Entry 1K9I (X-ray diffraction, 2.50 A resolution); this record covers chains E and J of the 10 polymer chains in the assembly.

== Chain E (and J) ==
Name: mDC-SIGN1B type I isoform
Organism: Homo sapiens
Notes: fragment: Carbohydrate recognition domain; chain J of this document is another copy of the same molecule, construct and numbering; everything in this record applies to it too
Chain sequence (156 residues; each row starts with the number of its first residue):
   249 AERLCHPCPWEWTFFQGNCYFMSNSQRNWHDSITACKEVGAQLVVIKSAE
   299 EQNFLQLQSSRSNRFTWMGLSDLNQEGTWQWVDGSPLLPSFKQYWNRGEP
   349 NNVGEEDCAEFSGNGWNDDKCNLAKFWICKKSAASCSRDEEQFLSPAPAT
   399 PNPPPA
Not modelled in the structure: 249-254, 383-404
Disulfide bonds: Cys256-Cys267, Cys284-Cys377, Cys356-Cys369
Bound ions: Ca2+ site 1: Asp320, Glu324, Asn350, Glu354, Asp355; Ca2+ site 2: Glu324, Glu353, Asp355; Ca2+ site 3: Glu347, Asn349, Glu354, Asn365, Asp366 (together with alpha-D-mannopyranose)

== Interface between chain E and chain J ==
Residue-residue contacts - 29 pairs, chain E then chain J:
  Trp258(E) - Trp260(J)  hydrophobic
  Trp258(E) - Phe269(J)  hydrophobic
  Trp258(E) - Ala283(J)  hydrogen bond (side chain-backbone)
  Trp258(E) - Glu286(J)
  Trp258(E) - Val287(J)  hydrophobic
  Glu259(E) - Phe269(J)
  Glu259(E) - Asn272(J)
  Glu259(E) - Ser273(J)  hydrogen bond
  Glu259(E) - Arg275(J)  salt bridge
  Glu259(E) - Trp375(J)
  Trp260(E) - Trp258(J)  hydrophobic
  Phe269(E) - Trp258(J)  hydrophobic
  Phe269(E) - Glu259(J)
  Met270(E) - Asn272(J)  hydrogen bond (backbone-side chain)
  Ser271(E) - Glu259(J)
  Ser271(E) - Asn272(J)
  Asn272(E) - Glu259(J)
  Asn272(E) - Met270(J)
  Asn272(E) - Ser271(J)
  Asn272(E) - Asn272(J)  hydrogen bond
  Asn272(E) - Arg312(J)
  Ser273(E) - Glu259(J)  hydrogen bond
  Arg275(E) - Glu259(J)  salt bridge
  Ala283(E) - Trp258(J)  hydrogen bond (backbone-side chain)
  Val287(E) - Trp258(J)  hydrophobic
  Arg312(E) - Asn272(J)
  Arg312(E) - Ser310(J)
  Arg312(E) - Arg312(J)
  Trp375(E) - Glu259(J)
Other interface residues (no listed pair), chain E (17 interface residues in all): Gln274, Glu286, Ser310, Cys377
Other interface residues (no listed pair), chain J (17 interface residues in all): Arg309, Cys377

== In short ==
The chain E/chain J interface involves 17 residues from each chain; the contacts include 6 hydrogen bonds and
2 salt bridges. Among the polar pairs are Glu259(E)-Arg275(J), Trp258(E)-Ala283(J) and Glu259(E)-Ser273(J).
Asp320(E), Glu324(E), Asn350(E), Glu354(E) and Asp355(E) form the Ca2+ site 1.
Both chains are mDC-SIGN1B type I isoform (Homo sapiens). Entry 1K9I (Complex of DC-SIGN and GlcNAc2Man3) was
determined by X-ray diffraction together with 1K9J from the same study.
